Entry 8YBZ (electron microscopy, 4.80 A resolution (low resolution: residue-level contacts below are approximate; hydrogen-bond / salt-bridge calls are withheld)); this record covers chains E and H of the 9 polymer chains in the assembly.

[Chain E]
Molecule: THSC20.HVTR26 (Fab26) - Heavy Chain
Source organism: Homo sapiens
Chain sequence (231 residues; numbered 1 to 231; the number before each row is that of its first residue):
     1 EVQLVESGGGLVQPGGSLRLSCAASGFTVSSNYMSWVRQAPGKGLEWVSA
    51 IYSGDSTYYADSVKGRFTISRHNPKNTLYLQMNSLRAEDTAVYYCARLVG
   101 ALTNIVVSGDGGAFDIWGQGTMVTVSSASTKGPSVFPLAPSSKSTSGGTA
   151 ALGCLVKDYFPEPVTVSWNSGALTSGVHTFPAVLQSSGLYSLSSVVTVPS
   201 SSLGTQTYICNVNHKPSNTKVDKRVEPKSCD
Disordered / not traced: 231
Disulfide bonds: Cys22-Cys95, Cys154-Cys210

[Chain H]
Molecule: THSC20.HVTR26 (Fab26) - Light Chain
Source organism: Homo sapiens
Chain sequence (216 residues; numbered 1 to 216; the number before each row is that of its first residue):
     1 SYELTQPASVSGSPGQSITISCTGTSSDVGSYNLVSWYQQHPGKAPKLMI
    51 YEVSKRPSGVSNRFSGSKSGNTASLTISGLQAEDEVDYYCCSYAGSSTWV
   101 FGGGTKLTVLSQPKAAPSVTLFPPSSEELQANKATLVCLISDFYPGAVTV
   151 AWKADSSPVKAGVETTTPSKQSNNKYAASSYLSLTPEQWKSHRSYSCQVT
   201 HEGSTVEKTVAPTECS
Disordered / not traced: 216
Disulfide bonds: Cys22-Cys90, Cys138-Cys197

[Interface between chain E and chain H]
Disulfides between the chains: Cys230(E)-Cys215(H)
Residue-residue contacts (74; chain E residue first):
  Gln39(E) with Pro46(H)
  Lys43(E) with Tyr89(H)
  Gly44(E) with Glu3(H); Tyr89(H)
  Leu45(E) with Tyr89(H); Phe101(H)
  Glu46(E) with Ser1(H); Phe101(H)
  Trp47(E) with Trp99(H); Phe101(H)
  Val48(E) with Trp99(H)
  Ala50(E) with Trp99(H)
  Tyr58(E) with Ser96(H); Ser97(H)
  Tyr59(E) with Thr98(H)
  Asp61(E) with Tyr2(H)
  Ser62(E) with Tyr2(H)
  Tyr94(E) with Ala45(H)
  Gly109(E) with Glu52(H); Lys55(H)
  Asp110(E) with Asn33(H); Glu52(H); Lys55(H)
  Gly111(E) with Glu52(H)
  Gly112(E) with Ser36(H); Tyr51(H)
  Ala113(E) with Leu48(H); Tyr51(H)
  Phe114(E) with Trp37(H); Tyr38(H); Pro46(H); Lys47(H); Leu48(H)
  Asp115(E) with Leu48(H)
  Trp117(E) with Pro46(H); Lys47(H); Leu48(H)
  Phe136(E) with Glu128(H)
  Pro137(E) with Ser125(H); Glu127(H)
  Leu138(E) with Phe122(H); Val137(H)
  Ala139(E) with Phe122(H)
  Lys143(E) with Thr209(H)
  Ala151(E) with Phe122(H)
  Leu155(E) with Thr135(H); Val137(H); Tyr181(H)
  Lys157(E) with Thr135(H); Ser183(H)
  Asp158(E) with Lys133(H)
  His178(E) with Gln171(H)
  Phe180(E) with Leu139(H); Ser141(H); Gln171(H); Ala177(H)
  Pro181(E) with Thr166(H); Ser169(H); Ser179(H)
  Ala182(E) with Thr166(H)
  Val183(E) with Glu164(H); Thr165(H); Thr166(H); Tyr181(H)
  Leu184(E) with Glu164(H)
  Gln185(E) with Glu164(H)
  Ser186(E) with Glu164(H)
  Ser191(E) with Tyr181(H)
  Leu192(E) with Tyr181(H)
  Ser193(E) with Leu139(H); Tyr181(H)
  Val195(E) with Leu139(H)
  Lys228(E) with Pro123(H)
  Cys230(E) with Cys215(H), disulfide
Other interface residues (no listed pair), chain E (49 interface residues in all): Ser49, Val106, Ser108, Gly118, Leu152
Other interface residues (no listed pair), chain H (49 interface residues in all): Leu34, Lys44, Gly102, Gly103, Thr120, Ala134, Ile140, Ala178

[Summary]
Chain E and chain H each contribute 49 residues to their interface; the contacts include 1 disulfide bond.
Here chain E is THSC20.HVTR26 (Fab26) - Heavy Chain and chain H is THSC20.HVTR26 (Fab26) - Light Chain, both
from Homo sapiens. Entry 8YBZ (State - II: Spike 3-up RBD with THSC20.HVTR26 (Fab26)) was determined by
electron microscopy together with 8YBS and 8YBY from the same study.
